PDB entry 4DT1 | X-ray diffraction, 1.90 A resolution | chains A and B

Chain A:
Name: Chromosome segregation in meiosis protein 2
Organism: Saccharomyces cerevisiae
UniProtKB: P40465 (CSM2_YEAST); residues 1-213 here = UniProt positions 1-213
Amino-acid sequence (213 residues; row label = number of the first residue in the row):
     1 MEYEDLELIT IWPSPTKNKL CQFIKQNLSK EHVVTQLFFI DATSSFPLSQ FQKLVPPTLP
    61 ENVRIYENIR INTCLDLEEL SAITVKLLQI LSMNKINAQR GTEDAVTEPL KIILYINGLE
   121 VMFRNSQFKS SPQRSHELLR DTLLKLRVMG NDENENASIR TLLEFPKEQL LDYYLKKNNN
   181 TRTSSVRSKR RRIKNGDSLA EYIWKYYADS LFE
Disordered / not traced: 101-107, 179-191
Reported in the primary citation:
  - contacts within the chain: Arg147-Asp209 (salt bridge)
  - mutagenesis - K189A/R190A/R191A/R192A: unchanged stability

Chain B:
Name: Platinum sensitivity protein 3
Organism: Saccharomyces cerevisiae
UniProtKB: Q12318 (PSY3_YEAST); numbering as in UniProt (aligned over 1-242)
Amino-acid sequence (245 residues; numbered -2 to 242; the number before each row is that of its first residue; numbers below 1 keep their minus sign (Gly-2 is residue -2)):
    -2 GSHMEVLKNI RIYPLSNFIT STKNYINLPN ELRNLISEEQ ESKLGFLHII ESDFKPSVAL
    58 QKLVNCTTGD EKILIIDIVS IWSQQKQRQH GAIYMNSLSC INITGLIVFL ELLYDSPMDA
   118 LRRCQVDNFN FQLRGIVIDN LSFLNFESDK NYDVINLSKF EKLFKILRKL REFLGCWIIT
   178 KSFPTDFYNG IENTLVDKWS IKRKSGVTLY PTKLPDSYMK GMDLIIYREV VDGRPQYRRI
   238 AALEE
Disordered / not traced: -2 to 3, 124, 143-149, 194-206, 228-229, 238-242
Construct notes: expression tag (-2 to 0)

How chain A and chain B interact:
Pairs across the interface (50; chain A residue first):
  Leu8(A) with Ser77(B); Gln81(B)
  Leu88(A) with Leu95(B), hydrophobic
  Phe123(A) with Ile188(B), hydrophobic
  Gln127(A) with Thr191(B), hydrogen bond
  Pro132(A) with Thr191(B); Leu192(B)
  Gln133(A) with Leu192(B)
  His136(A) with Gly187(B); Ile188(B), hydrogen bond (side chain-backbone); Thr191(B); Leu192(B)
  Leu139(A) with Ile188(B), hydrophobic
  Arg140(A) with Phe140(B), hydrogen bond (side chain-backbone); Asn142(B), hydrogen bond (side chain-backbone)
  Leu144(A) with Phe140(B), hydrophobic
  Arg147(A) with Phe51(B); Val76(B), hydrogen bond (side chain-backbone); Ser77(B), hydrogen bond (side chain-backbone); Ile78(B); Gln81(B), hydrogen bond
  Val148(A) with Ser77(B), hydrogen bond (backbone-side chain); Asn93(B); Leu95(B), hydrophobic; Ile98(B), hydrophobic
  Asn151(A) with Ser80(B), hydrogen bond; Gln81(B); Asn93(B)
  Glu153(A) with Gln82(B)
  Asn195(A) with Glu189(B); Asn190(B), hydrogen bond
  Gly196(A) with Asn190(B), hydrogen bond (backbone-side chain)
  Asp197(A) with Ile188(B); Glu189(B), hydrogen bond (backbone-backbone)
  Ser198(A) with Ile188(B)
  Leu199(A) with Ile188(B)
  Tyr202(A) with Phe184(B), hydrogen bond (side chain-backbone); Gly187(B); Ile188(B), hydrophobic
  Lys205(A) with Phe51(B)
  Tyr206(A) with Phe51(B); Phe140(B); Phe180(B), hydrophobic; Phe184(B), hydrophobic
  Tyr207(A) with Phe51(B); Phe140(B)
  Ala208(A) with Phe51(B); Lys52(B)
  Asp209(A) with Lys52(B), hydrogen bond (backbone-side chain); Gln81(B)
Other interface residues (no listed pair), chain A (28 interface residues in all): Glu7, Glu137, Lys145
Other interface residues (no listed pair), chain B (27 interface residues in all): Ser49, Asp74, Ile75, Ser94, Leu141, Asp183
From the paper, about this interface:
  - specific contacts: Phe123(A)-Ile188(B) (hydrophobic contact), Gln127(A)-Thr191(B) (hydrogen bond), His136(A)-Ile188(B) (hydrophobic contact), Leu139(A)-Ile188(B) (hydrophobic contact), Arg147(A)-Val76(B) (backbone contact), Arg147(A)-Ser77(B) (backbone contact), Asn151(A)-Ser80(B) (hydrogen bond), Asn151(A)-Asn93(B) (hydrogen bond), Asn195(A)-Asn190(B) (hydrogen bond), Leu199(A)-Ile188(B) (hydrophobic contact), Tyr202(A)-Ile188(B) (hydrophobic contact)
  - interface residues, chain A: Leu144(A), Val148(A), Tyr202(A), Tyr206(A), Tyr207(A)
  - interface residues, chain B: Arg8(B), Phe140(B), Phe180(B), Phe184(B), Ile188(B)

In short:
The interface between chain A and chain B involves 28 residues on one side and 27 on the other, with 14
hydrogen bonds. Polar contacts include Gln127(A)-Thr191(B), His136(A)-Ile188(B) and Arg140(A)-Phe140(B). The
authors report hydrophobic contacts between Phe123(A) and Ile188(B), His136(A) and Ile188(B) and Leu139(A) and
Ile188(B) among others; hydrogen bonds between Gln127(A) and Thr191(B), Asn151(A) and Ser80(B) and Asn151(A)
and Asn93(B) among others; backbone contacts between Arg147(A) and Val76(B) and Arg147(A) and Ser77(B). From
the paper: K189A/R190A/R191A/R192A of chain A leave stability unchanged; interface residues Leu144(A),
Val148(A) and Arg8(B) among others.
Chain A is Chromosome segregation in meiosis protein 2 and chain B is Platinum sensitivity protein 3, both
from Saccharomyces cerevisiae; the structure, Crystal structure of the Psy3-Csm2 complex, was determined by
X-ray diffraction.
